Entry 2OK4 (X-ray diffraction, 1.45 A resolution); this record covers chains A and B of the 4 polymer chains in the assembly.

[Chain A (and B)]
Protein: Aromatic amine dehydrogenase, large subunit
From: Alcaligenes faecalis
Notes: EC 1.4.99.4; fragment: (Residues: 73-433); chain B of this document is another copy of the same molecule, construct and numbering; everything in this record applies to it too
Reference sequence: Q0VKG7 (Q0VKG7_ALCFA); residues 73-433 here correspond to UniProt positions 5-365 (UniProt number = residue number - 68)
Amino-acid sequence (361 residues; each row starts with the number of its first residue):
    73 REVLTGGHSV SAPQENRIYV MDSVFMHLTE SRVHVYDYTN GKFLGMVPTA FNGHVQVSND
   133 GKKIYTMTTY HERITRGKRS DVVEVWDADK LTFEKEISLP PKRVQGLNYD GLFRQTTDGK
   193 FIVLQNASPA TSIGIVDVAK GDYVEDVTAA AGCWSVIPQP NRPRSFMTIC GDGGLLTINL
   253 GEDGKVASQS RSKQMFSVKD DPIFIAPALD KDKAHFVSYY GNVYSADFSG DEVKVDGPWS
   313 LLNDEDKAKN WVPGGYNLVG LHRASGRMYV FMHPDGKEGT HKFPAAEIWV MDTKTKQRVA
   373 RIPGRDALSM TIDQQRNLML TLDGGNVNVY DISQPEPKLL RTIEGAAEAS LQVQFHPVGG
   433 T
Disordered / not traced: 73 (chain B: fully traced)
Differences from the reference sequence: conflict Thr433 (Val365 in Q0VKG7)
Cystine bridges: Cys225-Cys242

[Interface between chain A and chain B]
Residue-residue contacts (32; chain A residue first):
  Val96(A) - His99(B)
  Met98(A) - Glu102(B)
  His99(A) - Val96(B)
  His99(A) - Glu102(B)  salt bridge
  His99(A) - Arg104(B)
  His99(A) - Glu420(B)  salt bridge
  Leu100(A) - Glu102(B)  hydrogen bond (backbone-side chain)
  Thr101(A) - Glu102(B)  hydrogen bond
  Glu102(A) - Met98(B)
  Glu102(A) - His99(B)  salt bridge
  Glu102(A) - Leu100(B)  hydrogen bond (side chain-backbone)
  Glu102(A) - Thr101(B)  hydrogen bond
  Arg104(A) - His99(B)
  Pro120(A) - Thr147(B)
  Ala122(A) - Ile146(B)  hydrophobic
  Tyr142(A) - Arg145(B)
  Tyr142(A) - Ile146(B)  hydrophobic
  Arg145(A) - Tyr142(B)
  Arg145(A) - Ser152(B)  hydrogen bond
  Arg145(A) - Glu168(B)  salt bridge
  Ile146(A) - Ala122(B)  hydrophobic
  Ile146(A) - Tyr142(B)  hydrophobic
  Thr147(A) - Pro120(B)
  Arg148(A) - Glu156(B)  salt bridge
  Arg148(A) - Phe165(B)
  Arg148(A) - Glu168(B)  salt bridge
  Ser152(A) - Arg145(B)
  Glu156(A) - Arg148(B)  salt bridge
  Phe165(A) - Arg148(B)
  Glu168(A) - Arg145(B)  salt bridge
  Glu168(A) - Arg148(B)  salt bridge
  Glu420(A) - His99(B)  salt bridge

[In short]
Chain A and chain B each contribute 19 residues to their interface, with 5 hydrogen bonds and 10 salt bridges.
Among the polar pairs are His99(A)-Glu102(B), His99(A)-Glu420(B) and Arg145(A)-Glu168(B).
Both chains are Aromatic amine dehydrogenase, large subunit (Alcaligenes faecalis). Entry 2OK4 (Crystal
structure of aromatic amine dehydrogenase TTQ-phenylacetaldehyde adduct oxidized with ferricyanide) was
determined by X-ray diffraction together with 2I0R, 2I0S, 2I0T, 2OIZ, 2OJY and 2OK6 from the same study.
